PDB entry 8AC0 | electron microscopy, 4.10 A resolution (low resolution: residue-level contacts below are approximate; hydrogen-bond / salt-bridge calls are withheld) | chains C and T of the 8 polymer chains in the assembly

# Chain C
Name: DNA-directed RNA polymerase subunit beta
From: Escherichia coli K-12
Notes: EC 2.7.7.6
Reference sequence: P0A8V2 (RPOB_ECOLI); residues 1-1342 here = UniProt positions 1-1342
Amino-acid sequence (1342 residues; each row starts with the number of its first residue):
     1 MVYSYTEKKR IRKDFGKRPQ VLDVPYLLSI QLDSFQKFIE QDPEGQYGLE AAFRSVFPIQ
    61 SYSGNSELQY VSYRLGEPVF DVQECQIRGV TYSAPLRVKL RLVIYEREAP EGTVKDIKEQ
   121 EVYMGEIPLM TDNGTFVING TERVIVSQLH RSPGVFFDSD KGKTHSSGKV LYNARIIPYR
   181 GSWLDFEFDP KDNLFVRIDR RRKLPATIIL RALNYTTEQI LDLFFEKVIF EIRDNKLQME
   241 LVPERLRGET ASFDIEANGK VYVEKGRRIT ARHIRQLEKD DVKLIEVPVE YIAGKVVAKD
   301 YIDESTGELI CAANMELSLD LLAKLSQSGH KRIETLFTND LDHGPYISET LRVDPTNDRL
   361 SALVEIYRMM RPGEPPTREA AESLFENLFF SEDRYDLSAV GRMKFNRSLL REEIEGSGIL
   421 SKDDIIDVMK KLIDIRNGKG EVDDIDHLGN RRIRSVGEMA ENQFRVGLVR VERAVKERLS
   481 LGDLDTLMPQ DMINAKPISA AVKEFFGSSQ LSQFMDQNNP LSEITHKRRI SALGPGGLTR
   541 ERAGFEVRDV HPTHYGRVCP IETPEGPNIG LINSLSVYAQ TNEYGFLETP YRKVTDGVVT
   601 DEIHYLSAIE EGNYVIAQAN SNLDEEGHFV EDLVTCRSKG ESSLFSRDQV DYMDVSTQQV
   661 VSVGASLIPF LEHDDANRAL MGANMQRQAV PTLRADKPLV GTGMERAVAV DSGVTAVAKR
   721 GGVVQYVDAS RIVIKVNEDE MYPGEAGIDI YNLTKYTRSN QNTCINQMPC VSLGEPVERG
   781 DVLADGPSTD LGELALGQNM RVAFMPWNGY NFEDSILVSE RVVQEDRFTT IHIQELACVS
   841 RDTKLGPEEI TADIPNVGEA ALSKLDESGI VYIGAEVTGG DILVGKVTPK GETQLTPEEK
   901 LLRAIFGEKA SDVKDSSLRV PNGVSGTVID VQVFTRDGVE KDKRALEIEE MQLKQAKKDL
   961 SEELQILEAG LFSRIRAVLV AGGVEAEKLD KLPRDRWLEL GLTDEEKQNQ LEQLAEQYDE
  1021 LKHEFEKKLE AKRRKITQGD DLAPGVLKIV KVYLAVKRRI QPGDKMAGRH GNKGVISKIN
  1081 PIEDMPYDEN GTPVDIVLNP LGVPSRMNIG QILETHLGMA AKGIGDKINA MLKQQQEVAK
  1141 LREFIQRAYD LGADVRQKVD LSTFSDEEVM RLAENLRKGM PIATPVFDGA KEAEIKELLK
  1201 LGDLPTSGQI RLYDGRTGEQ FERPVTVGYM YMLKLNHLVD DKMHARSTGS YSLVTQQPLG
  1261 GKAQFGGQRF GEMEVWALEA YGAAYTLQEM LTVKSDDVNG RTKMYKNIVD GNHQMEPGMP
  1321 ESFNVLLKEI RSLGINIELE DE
Disordered / not traced: 1

# Chain T
Molecule: DNA Template strand
Sequence (266 nucleotides; row label = number of the first residue in the row):
     1 GCCGTGACTA AAXXCAAAAA AGCCTTCTCG CTAATGAGCA GCATTGCCGT TCATCCTGAA
    61 CCCGCCGCGC TCCCGACGCA TGGTTTAAAG ACGCGCCGTT CGTCTATGGG CTTATGATGT
   121 ACTTAAAGTT CATTAATGTA AAGTACCAAT AGTACATTTT ATGGGTATAA AAAGCTCACT
   181 ACATCATAAG TTAGTGAACT TTAAGGAAAT TTATTTTTGG TACCGAGCTC GAATTCACTG
   241 GCCGTCGTTT TACAACGTCG TGACTG
Disordered / not traced: 37-266
Modified positions: IGU (2'-deoxyisoguanine-5'-monophosphate) at position 13; IGU (2'-deoxyisoguanine-5'-monophosphate) at position 14

# Interface between chain C and chain T
Residue-residue contacts (13; chain C residue first):
  Asn139(C) - DG22(T)
  Arg143(C) - DG22(T)
  Lys191(C) - DG6(T)
  Lys191(C) - DA7(T)
  Lys203(C) - DA7(T)
  Phe514(C) - DA20(T)
  Glu541(C) - IGU_13(T)
  Asn762(C) - DA20(T)
  Gly1261(C) - DA18(T)
  Lys1262(C) - DA18(T)
  Arg1269(C) - DA16(T)
  Arg1269(C) - DA17(T)
  Met1273(C) - DC15(T)
Also at the interface, not in a pair above, chain C (15 interface residues in all): Arg758, His1244, Gln1268, Glu1272
Also at the interface, not in a pair above, chain T (11 interface residues in all): DA19, DA21

# In short
15 residues of chain C face 11 of chain T across their interface.
Chain C is DNA-directed RNA polymerase subunit beta (Escherichia coli K-12) and chain T is DNA Template
strand; the structure, RNA polymerase at U-rich pause bound to regulatory RNA putL - active, closed clamp
state, was determined by electron microscopy (same publication as 8ABY, 8ABZ, 8AC1, 8AC2, 8ACP and 8AD1).
